PDB entry 3REH | X-ray diffraction, 2.50 A resolution | chains E and J of the 10 polymer chains in the assembly

== Chain E ==
Molecule: Histone H3.2
From: Xenopus laevis
UniProtKB: P84233 (H32_XENLA); residues 1-135 here correspond to UniProt positions 2-136 (UniProt number = residue number + 1)
Amino-acid sequence (135 residues; each row starts with the number of its first residue):
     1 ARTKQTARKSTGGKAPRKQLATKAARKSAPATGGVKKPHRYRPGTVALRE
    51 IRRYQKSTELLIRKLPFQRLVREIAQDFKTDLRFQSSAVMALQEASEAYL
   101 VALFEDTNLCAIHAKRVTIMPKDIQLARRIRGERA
Unresolved in the structure: 1-37, 135
Construct notes: variant Ala102 (Gly103 in P84233)
Metal / ion sites: Mn2+ near Asp77 (its only coordinating residue here)
Swiss-Prot annotation at these positions:
  - modified residue: Arg2 (Asymmetric dimethylarginine), Thr3 (Phosphothreonine), Lys4 (Allysine), Gln5 (5-glutamyl dopamine), Thr6 (Phosphothreonine), Arg8 (Citrulline), Lys9 (N6,N6,N6-trimethyllysine), Ser10 (ADP-ribosylserine), Thr11 (Phosphothreonine), Lys14 (N6-(2-hydroxyisobutyryl)lysine), Arg17 (Asymmetric dimethylarginine), Lys18 (N6-(2-hydroxyisobutyryl)lysine), Lys23 (N6-(2-hydroxyisobutyryl)lysine), Arg26 (Citrulline), Lys27 (N6,N6,N6-trimethyllysine), Ser28 (ADP-ribosylserine), Lys36 (N6,N6,N6-trimethyllysine), Lys37 (N6-methyllysine), Tyr41 (Phosphotyrosine), Lys56 (N6,N6,N6-trimethyllysine) and 8 more in UniProt
  - lipidation: Cys110 (S-palmitoyl cysteine)

== Chain J ==
Molecule: 145-nt DNA strand
Sequence (145 nucleotides; numbered -72 to 72; the number before each row is that of its first residue; numbers below 1 keep their minus sign (DA-72 is residue -72)):
   -72 ATCAATATCCACCTGCAGATACTACCAAAAGTGTATTTGGAAACTGCTCC
   -22 ATCAAAAGGCATGTTCAGCTGATTCAGCTGAACATGCCTTTTGATGGAGC
    28 AGTTTCCAAATACACTTTTGGTAGTATCTGCAGGTGGATATTGAT
Metal / ion sites: Mn2+ site 1: DG-34, DG-33; Mn2+ site 2 near DG4 (its only coordinating residue here); Mn2+ site 3 near DG26 (its only coordinating residue here); Mn2+ site 4 near DG47 (its only coordinating residue here); Mn2+ site 5 near DG60 (its only coordinating residue here)

== Chain E / chain J interface ==
Pairs across the interface (25; chain E residue first):
  Arg40(E) - DG70(J)  sugar contact
  Tyr41(E) - DT69(J)  phosphate contact
  Tyr41(E) - DG70(J)  phosphate contact
  Arg42(E) - DG-5(J)  salt bridge to the phosphate
  Arg42(E) - DG70(J)  hydrogen bond to the phosphate
  Pro43(E) - DA-6(J)  phosphate contact
  Pro43(E) - DG-5(J)  sugar contact
  Thr45(E) - DT69(J)  phosphate contact
  Thr45(E) - DG70(J)  hydrogen bond to the phosphate
  Arg63(E) - DG-14(J)  phosphate contact
  Arg63(E) - DC-13(J)  salt bridge to the phosphate
  Arg72(E) - DA-22(J)  salt bridge to the phosphate
  Arg83(E) - DC-23(J)  sugar contact
  Arg83(E) - DA-22(J)  phosphate contact
  Phe84(E) - DC-23(J)  sugar contact
  Phe84(E) - DA-22(J)  hydrogen bond to the phosphate
  Gln85(E) - DC-23(J)  phosphate contact
  Ser86(E) - DC-23(J)  hydrogen bond to the phosphate
  Arg116(E) - DT-3(J)  phosphate contact
  Arg116(E) - DG-2(J)  phosphate contact
  Val117(E) - DC-4(J)  phosphate contact
  Val117(E) - DT-3(J)  hydrogen bond to the phosphate
  Thr118(E) - DC-4(J)  hydrogen bond to the phosphate
  Thr118(E) - DT-3(J)  hydrogen bond to the phosphate
  Met120(E) - DG-2(J)  phosphate contact
Other interface residues (no listed pair), chain E (17 interface residues in all): His39, Lys115
Other interface residues (no listed pair), chain J (12 interface residues in all): DA71

== Overview ==
Chain E and chain J form an interface of 17 and 12 residues respectively, with 7 hydrogen bonds and 3 salt
bridges. Polar pairs include Arg42(E)-DG70(J), Thr45(E)-DG70(J) and Phe84(E)-DA-22(J). DG-34(J) and DG-33(J)
form the Mn2+ site 1.
Here chain E is Histone H3.2 (Xenopus laevis) and chain J is a 145-nt DNA strand. Entry 3REH (2.5 Angstrom
Crystal Structure of the Nucleosome Core Particle Assembled with a 145 bp Alpha-Satellite DNA ...) was
determined by X-ray diffraction (same publication as 3REI, 3REJ, 3REK and 3REL).
